Entry 9C9D (X-ray diffraction, 2.90 A resolution); this record covers chains B and F of the 5 polymer chains in the assembly.

== Chain B ==
Name: Beta-2-microglobulin
Source organism: Homo sapiens
Reference sequence: P61769 (B2MG_HUMAN); residues 1-99 here correspond to UniProt positions 21-119 (UniProt number = residue number + 20)
Sequence (100 residues; each row starts with the number of its first residue; numbering starts at 0):
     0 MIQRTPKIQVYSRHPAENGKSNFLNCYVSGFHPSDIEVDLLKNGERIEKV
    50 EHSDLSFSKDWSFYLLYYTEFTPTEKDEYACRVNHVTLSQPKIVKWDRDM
Disordered / not traced: 99
Differences from the reference sequence: initiating methionine (0)
Disulfide bonds: Cys25-Cys80
Swiss-Prot annotation at these positions:
  - modified residue: Gln2 (Pyrrolidone carboxylic acid)
  - glycosylation: Ile1 (N-linked (Glc) (glycation) isoleucine), Lys19 (N-linked (Glc) (glycation) lysine), Lys41 (N-linked (Glc) (glycation) lysine), Lys48 (N-linked (Glc) (glycation) lysine), Lys58 (N-linked (Glc) (glycation) lysine), Lys91 (N-linked (Glc) (glycation) lysine), Lys94 (N-linked (Glc) (glycation) lysine)

== Chain F ==
Name: Leukocyte immunoglobulin-like receptor subfamily B member 2
Source organism: Homo sapiens
Notes: fragment: residues 22-220 (Uniprot numbering)
Reference sequence: Q8N423 (LIRB2_HUMAN); residues -1 to 197 here correspond to UniProt positions 22-220 (UniProt number = residue number + 23)
Sequence (211 residues; row label = number of the first residue in the row; numbers below 1 keep their minus sign (Met-2 is residue -2)):
    -2 MQTGTIPKPTLWAEPDSVITQGSPVTLSCQGSLEAQEYRLYREKKSASWI
    48 TRIRPELVKNGQFHIPSITWEHTGRYGCQYYSRARWSELSDPLVLVMTGA
    98 YPKPTLSAQPSPVVTSGGRVTLQCESQVAFGGFILCKEGEDEHPQCLNSQ
   148 PHARGSSRAIFSVGPVSPNRRWSHRCYGYDLNSPYVWSSPSDLLELLVPG
   198 GSGSGHHHHHH
Disordered / not traced: -2 to 0, 136-139, 194-208
Differences from the reference sequence: initiating methionine (-2); expression tag (198-208)
Disulfide bonds: Cys26-Cys75, Cys121-Cys173, Cys133-Cys143

== Interface between chain B and chain F ==
Residue-residue contacts - 24 pairs, chain B then chain F:
  Ile1(B) - Gln124(F)
  Ile1(B) - Ala126(F)  hydrophobic
  Ile1(B) - Ser154(F)
  Gln2(B) - Gln124(F)  hydrogen bond (backbone-backbone)
  Gln2(B) - Val125(F)
  Gln2(B) - Ala126(F)  hydrogen bond (backbone-backbone)
  Arg3(B) - Ala126(F)
  Arg3(B) - Arg151(F)  hydrogen bond (side chain-backbone)
  Thr4(B) - Tyr98(F)
  Thr4(B) - Asp177(F)
  Lys6(B) - Asn179(F)
  Thr86(B) - Tyr98(F)
  Thr86(B) - Pro99(F)
  Thr86(B) - Val125(F)
  Leu87(B) - Ala97(F)
  Ser88(B) - Gly96(F)
  Ser88(B) - Ala97(F)  hydrogen bond (backbone-backbone)
  Ser88(B) - Tyr98(F)  hydrogen bond (side chain-backbone)
  Ser88(B) - Pro99(F)
  Gln89(B) - Gln18(F)
  Lys91(B) - Trp67(F)
  Lys91(B) - Ser180(F)
  Ile92(B) - Glu68(F)
  Lys94(B) - Glu68(F)
Other interface residues (no listed pair), chain B (16 interface residues in all): Met0, Val85, Pro90, Asp96
Other interface residues (no listed pair), chain F (18 interface residues in all): Lys42, Gly152, Ser186

== In short ==
16 residues of chain B and 18 residues of chain F are in contact, with 5 hydrogen bonds. Polar contacts
include Arg3(B)-Arg151(F), Ser88(B)-Tyr98(F) and Gln2(B)-Gln124(F).
Here chain B is Beta-2-microglobulin and chain F is Leukocyte immunoglobulin-like receptor subfamily B member
2, both from Homo sapiens. Entry 9C9D (Protein receptor) was determined by X-ray diffraction.
